4PLN - chains B and C of the 4 polymer chains in the assembly; structure by X-ray diffraction, 3.20 A resolution.

[Chain B]
Protein: Netrin-1
Organism: Gallus gallus
Notes: fragment: ln-le3
UniProtKB: Q90922 (NET1_CHICK); residues 26-457 here = UniProt positions 26-457
Amino-acid sequence (432 residues; each row starts with the number of its first residue):
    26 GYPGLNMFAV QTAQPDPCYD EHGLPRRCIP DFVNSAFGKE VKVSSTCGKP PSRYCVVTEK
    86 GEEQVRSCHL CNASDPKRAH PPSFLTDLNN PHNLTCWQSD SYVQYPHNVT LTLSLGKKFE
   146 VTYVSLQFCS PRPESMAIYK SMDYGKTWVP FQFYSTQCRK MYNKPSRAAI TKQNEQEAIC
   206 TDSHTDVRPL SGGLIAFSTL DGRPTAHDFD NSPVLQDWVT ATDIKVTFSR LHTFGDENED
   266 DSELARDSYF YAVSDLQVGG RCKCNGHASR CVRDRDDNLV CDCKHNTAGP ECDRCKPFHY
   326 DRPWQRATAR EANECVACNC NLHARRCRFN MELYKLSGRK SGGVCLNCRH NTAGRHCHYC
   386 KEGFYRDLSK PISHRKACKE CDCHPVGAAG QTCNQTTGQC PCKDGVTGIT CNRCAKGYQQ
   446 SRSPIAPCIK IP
Disordered / not traced: 26-39, 457
Disulfides: Cys43-Cys53, Cys72-Cys96, Cys80-Cys93, Cys121-Cys154, Cys183-Cys205, Cys287-Cys296, Cys289-Cys306, Cys308-Cys317, Cys320-Cys340, Cys343-Cys352, Cys345-Cys370, Cys373-Cys382, Cys385-Cys403, Cys406-Cys418, Cys408-Cys425, Cys427-Cys436, Cys439-Cys453
Glycans and other covalent adducts: N-acetylglucosamine (NAG) linked to Asn97, Asn118, Asn133
Metal / ion sites: Ca2+: Phe109, Asp112, Thr120, Ser279

[Chain C]
Protein: Neogenin
Organism: Mus musculus
Notes: fragment: fn4-5
UniProtKB: P97798 (NEO1_MOUSE); residues 765-964 here = UniProt positions 765-964
Amino-acid sequence (205 residues; each row starts with the number of its first residue):
   763 GSDETRVPEV PSSLHVRPLV TSIVVSWTPP ENQNIVVRGY AIGYGIGSPH AQTIKVDYKQ
   823 RYYTIENLDP SSHYVITLKA FNNVGEGIPL YESAVTRPHT VPDPTPMMPP VGVQASILSH
   883 DTIRITWADN SLPKHQKITD SRYYTVRWKT NIPANTKYKN AQATTLSYLV TGLKPNTLYE
   943 FSVMVTKGRR SSTWSMTAHG ATASG
Differences from the reference sequence: expression tag (763-764, 965-967); engineered mutation Gln924 (Asn in P97798)

[How chain B and chain C interact]
Residue-residue contacts (32):
  His409(B) - Pro871(C)
  His409(B) - Trp956(C)  hydrogen bond (side chain-backbone)
  His409(B) - Ser957(C)
  His409(B) - Met958(C)
  Pro410(B) - Pro871(C)  hydrophobic
  Pro410(B) - Thr955(C)
  Val411(B) - Pro871(C)  hydrophobic
  Val411(B) - Met958(C)  hydrophobic
  Gly412(B) - Met958(C)
  Asn437(B) - Met958(C)
  Asn437(B) - Thr959(C)  hydrogen bond (backbone-backbone)
  Arg438(B) - Met958(C)
  Arg438(B) - Thr959(C)
  Cys439(B) - Met958(C)
  Gln444(B) - Gln876(C)
  Gln445(B) - Gly874(C)  hydrogen bond (side chain-backbone)
  Gln445(B) - Val875(C)  hydrogen bond (side chain-backbone)
  Gln445(B) - Gln876(C)  hydrogen bond (backbone-side chain)
  Gln445(B) - Met958(C)  hydrogen bond (side chain-backbone)
  Gln445(B) - Thr959(C)
  Gln445(B) - Ala960(C)
  Ser446(B) - Val873(C)
  Ser446(B) - Gly874(C)  hydrogen bond (backbone-backbone)
  Arg447(B) - Val873(C)
  Arg447(B) - Gly874(C)  hydrogen bond (side chain-backbone)
  Arg447(B) - Gln876(C)
  Arg447(B) - Thr888(C)
  Arg447(B) - Ala890(C)
  Arg447(B) - Asn892(C)
  Ser448(B) - Val873(C)
  Pro449(B) - Asn892(C)
  Cys453(B) - Met958(C)  hydrophobic
Other interface residues (no listed pair), chain B (17 interface residues in all): Val431, Cys436, Pro452
Other interface residues (no listed pair), chain C (17 interface residues in all): Met870, Trp889, His961

[Overview]
Chain B and chain C each contribute 17 residues to their interface, with 8 hydrogen bonds. Polar contacts
include His409(B)-Trp956(C), Gln445(B)-Gly874(C) and Gln445(B)-Val875(C). Covalently linked
N-acetylglucosamine: at Asn97(B), Asn118(B) and Asn133(B). The Ca2+ site is built by Phe109(B), Asp112(B),
Thr120(B) and Ser279(B).
Here chain B is Netrin-1 (Gallus gallus) and chain C is Neogenin (Mus musculus). Entry 4PLN (Crystal Structure
of Chicken Netrin-1 (LN-LE3) complexed with mouse Neogenin (FN4-5)) was determined by X-ray diffraction
together with 4PLO from the same study.
